Entry 7YP9 (electron microscopy, 3.58 A resolution); this record covers chains D and H of the 8 polymer chains in the assembly.

Chain D:
Protein: DNA-directed RNA polymerase subunit beta'
Organism: Escherichia coli K-12
Notes: EC 2.7.7.6
UniProt: P0A8T7 (RPOC_ECOLI); numbering as in UniProt (aligned over 1-1407)
Sequence (1416 residues; row label = number of the first residue in the row):
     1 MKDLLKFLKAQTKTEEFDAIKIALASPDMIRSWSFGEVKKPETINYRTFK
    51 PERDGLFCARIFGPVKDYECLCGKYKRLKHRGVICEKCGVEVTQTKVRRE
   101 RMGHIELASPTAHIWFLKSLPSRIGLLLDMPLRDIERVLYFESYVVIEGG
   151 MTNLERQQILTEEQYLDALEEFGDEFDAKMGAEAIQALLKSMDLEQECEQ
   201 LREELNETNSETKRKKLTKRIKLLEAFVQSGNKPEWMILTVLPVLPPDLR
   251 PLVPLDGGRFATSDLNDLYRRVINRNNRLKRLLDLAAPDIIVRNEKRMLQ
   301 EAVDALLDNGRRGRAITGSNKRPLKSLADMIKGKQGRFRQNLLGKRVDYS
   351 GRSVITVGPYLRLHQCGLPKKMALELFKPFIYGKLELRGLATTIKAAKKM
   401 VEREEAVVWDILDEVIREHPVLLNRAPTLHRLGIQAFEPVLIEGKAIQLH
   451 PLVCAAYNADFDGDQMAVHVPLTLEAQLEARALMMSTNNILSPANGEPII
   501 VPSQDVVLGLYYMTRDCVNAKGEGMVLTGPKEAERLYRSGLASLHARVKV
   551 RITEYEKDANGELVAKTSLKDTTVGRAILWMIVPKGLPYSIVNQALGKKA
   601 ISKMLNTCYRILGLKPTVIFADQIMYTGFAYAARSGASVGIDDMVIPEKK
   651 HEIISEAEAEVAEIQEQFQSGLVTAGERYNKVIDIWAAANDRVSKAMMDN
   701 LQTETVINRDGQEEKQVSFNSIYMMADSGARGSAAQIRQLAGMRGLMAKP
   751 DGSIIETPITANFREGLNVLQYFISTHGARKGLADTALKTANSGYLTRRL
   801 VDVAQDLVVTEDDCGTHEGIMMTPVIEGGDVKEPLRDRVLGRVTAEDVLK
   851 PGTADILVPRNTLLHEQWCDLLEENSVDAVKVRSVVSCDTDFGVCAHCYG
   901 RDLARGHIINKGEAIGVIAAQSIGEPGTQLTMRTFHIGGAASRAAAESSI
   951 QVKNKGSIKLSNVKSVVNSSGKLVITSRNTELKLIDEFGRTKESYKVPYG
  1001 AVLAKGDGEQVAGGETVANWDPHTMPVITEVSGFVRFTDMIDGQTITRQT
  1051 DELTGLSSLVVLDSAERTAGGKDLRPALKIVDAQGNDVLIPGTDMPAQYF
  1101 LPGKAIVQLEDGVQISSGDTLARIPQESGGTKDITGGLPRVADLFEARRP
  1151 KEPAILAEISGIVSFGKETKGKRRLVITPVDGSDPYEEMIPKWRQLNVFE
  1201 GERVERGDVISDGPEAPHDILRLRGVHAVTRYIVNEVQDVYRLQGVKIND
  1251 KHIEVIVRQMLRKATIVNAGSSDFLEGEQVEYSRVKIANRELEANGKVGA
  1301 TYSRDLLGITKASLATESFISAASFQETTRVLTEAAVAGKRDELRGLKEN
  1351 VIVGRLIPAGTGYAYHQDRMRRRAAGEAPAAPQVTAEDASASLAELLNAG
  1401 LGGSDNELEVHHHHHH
Unresolved in the structure: 1-16, 148-156, 255-261, 557-563, 851-855, 933-947, 1051-1056, 1082-1095, 1127-1135, 1374-1416
Construct notes: expression tag (1408-1416)
Bound ions: Zn2+ site 1: Cys70, Cys88; Zn2+ site 2: Cys814, Cys888, Cys898
Residues lining bound ligands: Mg2+ (MG): Asp460, Asp462, Asp464
Swiss-Prot annotation at these positions:
  - binding site (Zn(2+)): Cys70, Cys72, Cys85, Cys88, Cys814, Cys888, Cys895, Cys898
  - binding site (Mg(2+)): Asp460, Asp462, Asp464
  - modified residue: Lys983 (N6-acetyllysine)
Reported in the primary citation:
  - binding site for the 31-nt DNA strand: Arg271

Chain H:
Molecule: 20-nt RNA strand
Sequence (20 nucleotides; each row starts with the number of its first residue; numbers below 1 keep their minus sign (G-19 is residue -19)):
   -19 GCGUCGCAGGCCUUUUUAUU
Unresolved in the structure: -19 to -11

Interface between chain D and chain H:
Pairs across the interface (9):
  Leu252(D) - G-10(H)  base contact
  Val253(D) - C-9(H)  base contact
  Asp264(D) - U-7(H)  sugar contact
  Lys325(D) - U-7(H)  sugar contact
  Gln335(D) - U-6(H)  phosphate contact
  Arg425(D) - U0(H)  hydrogen bond to the phosphate
  Pro427(D) - U0(H)  base contact
  Asp462(D) - U0(H)  phosphate contact
  Asp464(D) - U0(H)  phosphate contact
Also at the interface, not in a pair above, chain D (12 interface residues in all): Pro254, Arg322, Gly463
Also at the interface, not in a pair above, chain H (7 interface residues in all): C-8, U-1

In short:
Chain D and chain H form an interface of 12 and 7 residues respectively, with 1 hydrogen bond. The
hydrogen-bonded pair is Arg425(D)-U0(H). Bound to chain D: Mg2+. UniProt lists 8 Zn2+-binding residues and 3
Mg2+-binding residues on chain D. The paper reports a binding site for the 31-nt DNA strand at Arg271(D).
Here chain D is DNA-directed RNA polymerase subunit beta' (Escherichia coli K-12) and chain H is a 20-nt RNA
strand. Entry 7YP9 (Cryo-EM structure of Escherichia coli paused complex of transcription termination
(TTC-pause)) was determined by electron microscopy together with 7YPA and 7YPB from the same study.
